PDB entry 9C0T | electron microscopy, 3.20 A resolution | chains A and B of the 6 polymer chains in the assembly

== Chain A (and B) ==
Molecule: Acetyl-CoA decarbonylase/synthase complex subunit alpha 2
Source organism: Methanosarcina thermophila
Notes: EC 1.2.7.4; chain B of this document is another copy of the same molecule, construct and numbering; everything in this record applies to it too
UniProtKB: Q9C4Z4 (ACDA2_METTE); residues 1-803 here = UniProt positions 1-803
Sequence (803 residues; row label = number of the first residue in the row):
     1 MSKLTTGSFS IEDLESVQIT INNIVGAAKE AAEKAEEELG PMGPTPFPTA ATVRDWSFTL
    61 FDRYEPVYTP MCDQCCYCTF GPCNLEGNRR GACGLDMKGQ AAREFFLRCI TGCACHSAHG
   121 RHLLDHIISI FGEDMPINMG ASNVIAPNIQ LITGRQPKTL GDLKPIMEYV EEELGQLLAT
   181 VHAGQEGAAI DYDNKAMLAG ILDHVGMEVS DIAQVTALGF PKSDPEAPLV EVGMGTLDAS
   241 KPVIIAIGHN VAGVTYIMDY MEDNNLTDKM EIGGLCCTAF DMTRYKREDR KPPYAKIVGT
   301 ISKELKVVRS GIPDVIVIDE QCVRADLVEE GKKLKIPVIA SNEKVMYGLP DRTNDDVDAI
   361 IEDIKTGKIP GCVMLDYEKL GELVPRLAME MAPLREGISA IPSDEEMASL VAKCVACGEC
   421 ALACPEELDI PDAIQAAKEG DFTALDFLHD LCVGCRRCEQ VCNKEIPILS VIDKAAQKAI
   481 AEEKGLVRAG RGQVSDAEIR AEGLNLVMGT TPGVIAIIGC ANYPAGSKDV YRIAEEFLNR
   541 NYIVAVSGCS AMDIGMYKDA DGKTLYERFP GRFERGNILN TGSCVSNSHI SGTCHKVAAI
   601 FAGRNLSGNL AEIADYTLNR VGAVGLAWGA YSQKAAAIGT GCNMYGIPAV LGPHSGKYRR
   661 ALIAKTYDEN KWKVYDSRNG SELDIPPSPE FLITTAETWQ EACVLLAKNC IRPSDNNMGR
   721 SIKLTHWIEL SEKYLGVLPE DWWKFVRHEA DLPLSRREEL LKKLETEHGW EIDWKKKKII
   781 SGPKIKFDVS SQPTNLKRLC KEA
Not modelled in the structure: 1-38, 802-803
Ion coordination: 4Fe-4S cluster Fe site 1: Cys72, Cys76 (shared with Cys72(B), Cys76(B) of chain B); 4Fe-4S cluster Fe site 2: Cys75, Cys78, Cys83, Cys93; Fe(3)-Ni(1)-S(4) cluster Fe: His249, Cys277, Cys322, Cys520, Cys549, Cys584; 4Fe-4S cluster Fe site 3: Cys414, Cys417, Cys420, Cys462; 4Fe-4S cluster Fe site 4: Cys424, Cys452, Cys455, Cys458
Residues lining bound ligands:
  - carbon monoxide (CMO): Gly503, Val507, Phe601
  - Fe(3)-Ni(1)-S(4) cluster (RQM): His249, Cys276, Cys277, Ile301, Cys322, Gly519, Cys520, Gly548, Cys549, Cys584, Tyr631, Ser632, Lys634
  - 4Fe-4S cluster (SF4), molecule 1: Cys72, Gln74, Cys76
  - 4Fe-4S cluster (SF4), molecule 2: Cys75, Tyr77, Cys78, Phe80, Gly81, Cys83, Gly91, Ala92, Cys93, Arg103, Ala183
  - 4Fe-4S cluster (SF4), molecule 3: Cys414, Val415, Ala416, Cys417, Gly418, Glu419, Cys420, Pro431, Ile434, Val461, Cys462, Asn463, Lys464, Ile466, Ile468
  - 4Fe-4S cluster (SF4), molecule 4: Ala423, Cys424, Pro425, Glu426, Leu428, Ile430, Cys452, Val453, Gly454, Cys455, Arg456, Arg457, Cys458, Leu469, Ile472
Reported in the primary citation:
  - binding site for carbon monoxide: Val507, Phe601

== Chain A / chain B interface ==
Residue-residue contacts - 161 pairs, chain A then chain B:
  Thr49(A) with Glu343(B)
  Ala51(A) with Glu343(B); Met346(B), hydrophobic; Leu375(B), hydrophobic
  Arg54(A) with Met346(B); Leu349(B), hydrogen bond (side chain-backbone); Asp351(B); Val373(B)
  Met71(A) with Pro82(B), hydrophobic
  Cys76(A) with Arg108(B), hydrogen bond (backbone-side chain); Arg659(B), hydrogen bond (backbone-side chain)
  Tyr77(A) with Arg108(B), hydrogen bond (backbone-side chain)
  Cys78(A) with Tyr631(B)
  Thr79(A) with Asn522(B), hydrogen bond; Ala630(B), hydrogen bond (side chain-backbone); Tyr631(B), hydrogen bond (backbone-backbone); His654(B); Lys657(B), hydrogen bond (backbone-side chain); Tyr658(B)
  Phe80(A) with Pro425(B); Arg457(B), hydrogen bond (backbone-side chain); Asn522(B); Tyr631(B), hydrophobic
  Gly81(A) with Lys657(B), hydrogen bond (backbone-side chain)
  Pro82(A) with Met71(B), hydrophobic
  Cys83(A) with Arg457(B), hydrogen bond
  Arg89(A) with Gln460(B); Val461(B)
  Arg90(A) with Ala325(B); Asp326(B); Glu329(B), salt bridge; Gln460(B), hydrogen bond (backbone-side chain)
  Gly91(A) with Cys455(B)
  Ala92(A) with Arg324(B), hydrogen bond (backbone-side chain); Cys455(B), hydrophobic; Arg457(B)
  Cys93(A) with Arg324(B); Ala325(B), hydrogen bond (backbone-backbone)
  Gly94(A) with Arg324(B); Ala325(B); Asp326(B)
  Leu95(A) with Ala325(B)
  Leu107(A) with Leu107(B), hydrophobic
  Arg108(A) with Cys76(B), hydrogen bond (side chain-backbone); Tyr77(B), hydrogen bond (side chain-backbone)
  Ile110(A) with Leu178(B)
  Thr111(A) with Val181(B); His182(B)
  Ala114(A) with Leu178(B), hydrophobic; Ala179(B)
  Cys115(A) with Ala179(B), hydrophobic; His182(B)
  Ala118(A) with Gln176(B); Ala179(B), hydrophobic
  Arg121(A) with Glu172(B); Gln176(B)
  Glu171(A) with Glu172(B)
  Glu172(A) with Arg121(B); Glu171(B)
  Gln176(A) with Ala118(B); Arg121(B); Lys344(B), hydrogen bond
  Leu178(A) with Ile110(B); Ala114(B), hydrophobic; Leu178(B), hydrophobic
  Ala179(A) with Ala114(B); Cys115(B), hydrophobic; Ala118(B), hydrophobic
  Thr180(A) with Lys344(B)
  Val181(A) with Thr111(B); Gln633(B)
  His182(A) with Thr111(B); Cys115(B); Ser632(B); Gln633(B); Lys634(B)
  Ala183(A) with Cys322(B); Gln633(B), hydrogen bond (backbone-side chain)
  Gly184(A) with Gln321(B); Cys322(B), hydrogen bond (backbone-backbone); Val323(B), hydrogen bond (backbone-backbone)
  Gln185(A) with Glu320(B); Gln321(B), hydrogen bond (side chain-backbone); Lys344(B); Val345(B)
  Glu186(A) with Lys344(B); Val345(B); Met346(B), hydrogen bond (side chain-backbone); Tyr347(B), hydrogen bond (side chain-backbone); Gly348(B)
  Gly187(A) with Ala325(B)
  Ala188(A) with Tyr347(B); Gly348(B)
  Asp191(A) with Met346(B); Gly348(B), hydrogen bond (side chain-backbone)
  Lys195(A) with Glu343(B), hydrogen bond (side chain-backbone); Lys344(B)
  Glu320(A) with Gly184(B); Gln185(B)
  Gln321(A) with Gly184(B); Gln185(B)
  Cys322(A) with Ala183(B); Gly184(B)
  Val323(A) with Gly184(B), hydrogen bond (backbone-backbone)
  Arg324(A) with Ala92(B), hydrogen bond (side chain-backbone); Cys93(B); Gly94(B)
  Ala325(A) with Cys93(B), hydrogen bond (backbone-backbone); Gly94(B); Leu95(B); Gly187(B)
  Asp326(A) with Arg90(B); Gly94(B)
  Glu329(A) with Arg90(B)
  Glu343(A) with Thr49(B); Ala51(B); Lys195(B), hydrogen bond (backbone-side chain)
  Lys344(A) with Gln176(B), hydrogen bond; Thr180(B); Glu186(B); Lys195(B), hydrogen bond (backbone-side chain)
  Val345(A) with Gln185(B); Glu186(B)
  Met346(A) with Ala51(B), hydrophobic; Arg54(B); Glu186(B), hydrogen bond (backbone-side chain); Asp191(B)
  Tyr347(A) with Glu186(B), hydrogen bond (backbone-side chain); Ala188(B)
  Gly348(A) with Glu186(B), hydrogen bond (backbone-side chain); Ala188(B); Asp191(B), hydrogen bond (backbone-side chain)
  Leu349(A) with Arg54(B), hydrogen bond (backbone-side chain)
  Asp351(A) with Arg54(B)
  Val373(A) with Arg54(B)
  Leu375(A) with Ala51(B), hydrophobic
  Pro425(A) with Phe80(B)
  Val453(A) with Phe80(B), hydrophobic
  Cys455(A) with Ala92(B)
  Arg457(A) with Phe80(B), hydrogen bond (side chain-backbone); Cys83(B), hydrogen bond; Ala92(B)
  Gln460(A) with Arg89(B); Arg90(B), hydrogen bond (side chain-backbone)
  Val461(A) with Arg89(B)
  Asn522(A) with Thr79(B), hydrogen bond; Phe80(B)
  Ala630(A) with Thr79(B), hydrogen bond (backbone-side chain)
  Tyr631(A) with Cys78(B); Thr79(B), hydrogen bond (backbone-backbone); Phe80(B), hydrophobic
  Ser632(A) with His182(B)
  Gln633(A) with Tyr77(B); His182(B); Ala183(B), hydrogen bond (side chain-backbone)
  Lys634(A) with His182(B)
  His654(A) with Thr79(B)
  Lys657(A) with Thr79(B), hydrogen bond (side chain-backbone); Gly81(B), hydrogen bond (side chain-backbone)
  Tyr658(A) with Thr79(B)
  Arg659(A) with Cys76(B), hydrogen bond (side chain-backbone)
Also at the interface, not in a pair above, chain A (85 interface residues in all): Ala50, Glu168, Gly175, Ile190, Ile301, Pro350, Glu426, Ser655
Also at the interface, not in a pair above, chain B (85 interface residues in all): Ala50, Gly91, Glu168, Gly175, Ile190, Ile301, Pro350, Glu426, Val453, Ser655

== In short ==
The chain A/chain B interface involves 85 residues from each chain, with 46 hydrogen bonds and 1 salt bridge.
Polar pairs include Arg90(A)-Glu329(B), Arg54(A)-Leu349(B) and Cys76(A)-Arg108(B). Ligands of chain A: 4
copies of 4Fe-4S cluster, Fe(3)-Ni(1)-S(4) cluster and carbon monoxide. From the paper: a binding site for
carbon monoxide at Val507(A) and Phe601(A).
Both chains are Acetyl-CoA decarbonylase/synthase complex subunit alpha 2 (Methanosarcina thermophila). Entry
9C0T (Carbon monoxide dehydrogenase/acetyl-CoA synthase (CODH/ACS) hexamer from Methanosarcina thermophila)
was determined by electron microscopy together with 9C0Q, 9C0R and 9C0S from the same study.
